PDB entry 1HLT | X-ray diffraction, 3.00 A resolution | chains H and R of the 5 polymer chains in the assembly

== Chain H ==
Molecule: Alpha-thrombin (large subunit)
Source organism: Homo sapiens
UniProt: P00734 (THRB_HUMAN); the construct lacks a stretch of the UniProt sequence and is renumbered around it, so the offset changes along the chain: 16-36 = UniProt 364-384; 37-60 = UniProt 386-409; 61-77 = UniProt 419-435; 78-97 = UniProt 437-456; 7 more segments
Chain sequence (259 residues; each row starts with the number of its first residue; note: 1 number in that range is skipped by the numbering (no residue carries it; nothing is unmodelled there); a row labelled like 60A-60I holds insertion residues (60A, then the next letters in order)):
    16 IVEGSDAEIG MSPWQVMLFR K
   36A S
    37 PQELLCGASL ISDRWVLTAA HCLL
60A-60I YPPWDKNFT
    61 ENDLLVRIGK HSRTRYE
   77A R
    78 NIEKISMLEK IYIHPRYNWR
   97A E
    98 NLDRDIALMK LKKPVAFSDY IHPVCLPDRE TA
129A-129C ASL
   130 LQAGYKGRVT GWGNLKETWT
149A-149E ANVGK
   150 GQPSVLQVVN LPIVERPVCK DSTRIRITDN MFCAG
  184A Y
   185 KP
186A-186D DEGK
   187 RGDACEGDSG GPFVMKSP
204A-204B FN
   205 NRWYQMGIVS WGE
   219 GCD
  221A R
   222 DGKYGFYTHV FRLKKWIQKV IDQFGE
Not modelled in the structure: 149A-149E, 245-247
Disulfide bonds: Cys42-Cys58, Cys168-Cys182, Cys191-Cys220
Residues lining bound ligands: THROMBIN (0G6; D-phenylalanyl-N-[(2S,3S)-6-{[amino(iminio)methyl]amino}-1-chloro-2-hydroxyhexan-3-yl]-L-prolinamide): His57, Cys58, Tyr60A, Trp60D, Glu97A, Asn98, Leu99, Ile174, Asp189, Ala190, Cys191, Glu192, Gly193, Asp194, Ser195, Val213, Ser214, Trp215, Gly216, Glu217, Gly219, Cys220, Gly226
UniProt features mapped onto this chain:
  - region: Ala183 to Val200 (High affinity receptor-binding region which is also known as the TP508 peptide)
  - active site (Charge relay system): His57, Asp102, Ser195
  - glycosylation: Asn60G (N-linked (GlcNAc...) (complex) asparagine)

== Chain R ==
Molecule: Thrombomodulin
Source organism: Homo sapiens
UniProt: P07204 (TRBM_HUMAN); residues 408-426 here correspond to UniProt positions 426-444 (UniProt number = residue number + 18)
Chain sequence (19 residues; row label = number of the first residue in the row):
   408 ECPEGYILDD GFICTDIDE
Not modelled in the structure: 425-426

== Interface between chain H and chain R ==
Pairs across the interface - 15 pairs, chain H then chain R:
  Phe34(H) - Tyr413(R)
  Gln38(H) - Glu408(R)
  Gln38(H) - Gly412(R)
  Gln38(H) - Tyr413(R)
  Gln38(H) - Ile414(R)
  Leu65(H) - Tyr413(R)  hydrophobic
  Arg67(H) - Tyr413(R)  hydrogen bond
  Thr74(H) - Asp416(R)  hydrogen bond
  Arg75(H) - Asp416(R)  salt bridge
  Tyr76(H) - Leu415(R)  hydrophobic
  Tyr76(H) - Thr422(R)
  Tyr76(H) - Ile424(R)
  Arg77A(H) - Leu415(R)
  Arg77A(H) - Thr422(R)  hydrogen bond
  Ile82(H) - Tyr413(R)  hydrophobic
Interface residues without a listed pair, chain R (9 interface residues in all): Cys409

== In short ==
The chain H/chain R interface involves 9 residues from each chain, with 3 hydrogen bonds and 1 salt bridge.
Polar pairs include Arg75(H)-Asp416(R), Arg67(H)-Tyr413(R) and Thr74(H)-Asp416(R). Ligands of chain H:
THROMBIN. UniProt lists 3 active-site residues on chain H.
Chain H is Alpha-thrombin (large subunit) and chain R is Thrombomodulin, both from Homo sapiens; the
structure, The structure of a nonadecapeptide of the fifth egf domain of thrombomodulin complexed with
thrombin, was determined by X-ray diffraction.
